Entry 3QMI (X-ray diffraction, 2.10 A resolution); this record covers chains A and C of the 3 polymer chains in the assembly.

# Chain A
Protein: CpG-binding protein
Organism: Homo sapiens
Notes: fragment: CXXC-type Zn finger, residues 161-222
UniProtKB: Q9P0U4 (CXXC1_HUMAN); residue numbers follow UniProt; this construct covers 161-222
Amino-acid sequence (79 residues; each row starts with the number of its first residue):
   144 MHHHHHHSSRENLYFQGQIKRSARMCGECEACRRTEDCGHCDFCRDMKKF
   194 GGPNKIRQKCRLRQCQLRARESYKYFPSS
Not modelled in the structure: 144-165, 218-222
Differences from the reference sequence: expression tag (144-160)
Curated features (UniProtKB/Swiss-Prot):
  - binding site (Zn(2+)): Cys169, Cys172, Cys175, Cys181, Cys184, Cys187, Cys203, Cys208
Metal / ion sites: Zn2+ site 1: Cys169, Cys172, Cys175, Cys208; Zn2+ site 2: Cys181, Cys184, Cys187, Cys203
Reported in the primary citation:
  - conformationally variable residues (side-chain flip): Arg213

# Chain C
Molecule: 12-nt DNA strand
Notes: fragment: DNA (nonmethylated CpG island)
Sequence (12 nucleotides; row label = number of the first residue in the row):
     1 GCCAACGTTGGC

# Interface between chain A and chain C
Residue-residue contacts (10):
  Lys198(A) with DA5(C), base contact; DC6(C), base contact
  Ile199(A) with DA4(C), sugar contact; DA5(C), phosphate contact; DC6(C), hydrogen bond to the base
  Arg200(A) with DC6(C), base contact; DG7(C), hydrogen bond to the base; DT8(C), hydrogen bond to the base
  Gln201(A) with DC6(C), base contact
  Ser215(A) with DC3(C), phosphate contact
Other interface residues (no listed pair), chain A (6 interface residues in all): Tyr216

# Summary
The chain A/chain C interface involves 6 residues from each chain; the contacts include 3 hydrogen bonds.
Among the polar pairs are Ile199(A)-DC6(C), Arg200(A)-DG7(C) and Arg200(A)-DT8(C). Cys169(A), Cys172(A),
Cys175(A) and Cys208(A) coordinate Zn2+ site 1. From UniProt: 8 Zn2+-binding residues on chain A. From the
paper: conformational variability at Arg213(A).
Chain A is CpG-binding protein (Homo sapiens) and chain C is a 12-nt DNA strand; the structure, Structural
Basis of Selective Binding of Non-Methylated CpG islands (DNA-ACGT) by the CXXC Domain of CFP1, was determined
by X-ray diffraction together with 3QMB, 3QMC, 3QMD and 3QMH from the same study.
